4Z2C - chains D and E of the 8 polymer chains in the assembly; structure by X-ray diffraction, 3.19 A resolution.

[Chain D]
Molecule: DNA gyrase subunit B
From: Streptococcus pneumoniae
Notes: EC 5.99.1.3
Reference sequence: Q59957 (Q59957_STREE); residues 404-648 here = UniProt positions 404-648
Chain sequence (269 residues; row label = number of the first residue in the row):
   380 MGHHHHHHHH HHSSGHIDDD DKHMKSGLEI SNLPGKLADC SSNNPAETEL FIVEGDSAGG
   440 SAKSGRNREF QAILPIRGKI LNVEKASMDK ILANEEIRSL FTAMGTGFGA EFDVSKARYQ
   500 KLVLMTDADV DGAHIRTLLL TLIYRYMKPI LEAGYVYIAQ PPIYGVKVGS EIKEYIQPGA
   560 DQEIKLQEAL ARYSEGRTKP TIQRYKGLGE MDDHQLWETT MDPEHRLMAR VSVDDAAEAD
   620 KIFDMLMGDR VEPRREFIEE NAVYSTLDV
Not modelled in the structure: 380-402, 410-412, 542-586, 645-648
Construct notes: initiating methionine (380); expression tag (381-403)
Residues lining bound ligands: moxifloxacin (MFX; 1-cyclopropyl-6-fluoro-8-methoxy-7-[(4aS,7aS)-octahydro-6H-pyrrolo[3,4-b]pyridin-6-yl]-4-oxo-1,4-dihydroquinoline-3-carboxylic acid): Arg-456, Gly-457, Glu-475

[Chain E]
Molecule: Symmetrized E-site DNA
Sequence (15 nucleotides; each row starts with the number of its first residue):
     1 CGTATTACGT TGTAT
Not modelled in the structure: 1-6

[How chain D and chain E interact]
Pairs across the interface - 7 pairs, chain D then chain E:
  Glu-433(D) / DT15(E)  phosphate contact
  Gly-457(D) / DT15(E)  base contact
  Lys-458(D) / DA14(E)  base contact
  Lys-458(D) / DT15(E)  hydrogen bond to the base
  Ser-466(D) / DA7(E)  phosphate contact
  Asp-510(D) / DT15(E)  sugar contact
  Ile-514(D) / DT15(E)  phosphate contact
Also at the interface, not in a pair above, chain D (7 interface residues in all): Lys-469
Also at the interface, not in a pair above, chain E (4 interface residues in all): DC8

[Summary]
7 residues of chain D face 4 of chain E across their interface; the contacts include 1 hydrogen bond. Its one
hydrogen-bonded contact is Lys-458(D)/DT15(E). Bound to chain D: moxifloxacin.
Here chain D is DNA gyrase subunit B (Streptococcus pneumoniae) and chain E is Symmetrized E-site DNA. Entry
4Z2C (Quinolone(Moxifloxacin)-DNA cleavage complex of gyrase from S. pneumoniae) was determined by X-ray
diffraction.
